4BIA - chains C and D; structure by X-ray diffraction, 2.90 A resolution.

== Chain C (and D) ==
Molecule: 3-ketoacyl-CoA thiolase, putative
Organism: Trypanosoma brucei brucei
Notes: EC 2.3.1.16; chain D of this document is another copy of the same molecule, construct and numbering; everything in this record applies to it too
Reference sequence: Q57XD5 (Q57XD5_TRYB2); residues 1-438 here = UniProt positions 1-438
Chain sequence (454 residues; each row starts with the number of its first residue; numbers below 1 keep their minus sign (His-15 is residue -15)):
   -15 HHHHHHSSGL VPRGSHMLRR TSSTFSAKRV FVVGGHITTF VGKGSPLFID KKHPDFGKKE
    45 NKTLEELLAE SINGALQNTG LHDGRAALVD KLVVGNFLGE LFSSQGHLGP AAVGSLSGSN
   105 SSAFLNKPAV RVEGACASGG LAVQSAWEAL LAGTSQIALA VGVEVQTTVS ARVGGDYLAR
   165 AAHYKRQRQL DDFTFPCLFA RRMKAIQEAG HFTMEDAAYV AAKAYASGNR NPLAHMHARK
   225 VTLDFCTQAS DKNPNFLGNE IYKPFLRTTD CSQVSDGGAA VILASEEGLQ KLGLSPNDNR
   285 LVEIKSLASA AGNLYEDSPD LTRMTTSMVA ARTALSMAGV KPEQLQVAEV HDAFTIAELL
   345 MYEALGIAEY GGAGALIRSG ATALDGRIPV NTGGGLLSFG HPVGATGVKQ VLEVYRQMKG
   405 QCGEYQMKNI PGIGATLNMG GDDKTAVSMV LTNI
Not modelled in the structure: -15 to 11, 36-41, 102-103 (chain D: -15 to 11, 34-42, 102-103)
Sequence notes: expression tag (-15 to 0); engineered mutation Ala337 (Cys in Q57XD5)

== How chain C and chain D interact ==
Contacting residue pairs (111; chain C residue first):
  Glu49(C) with Lys169(D); Tyr299(D)
  Leu52(C) with Tyr299(D)
  Lys75(C) with Glu132(D), salt bridge
  Phe81(C) with Glu84(D)
  Leu82(C) with Glu84(D)
  Glu84(C) with Phe81(D); Leu82(D); Glu84(D); Arg115(D), salt bridge; Arg164(D), hydrogen bond (backbone-side chain)
  Leu85(C) with Arg164(D)
  Ser87(C) with Lys169(D), hydrogen bond (backbone-side chain)
  Ser88(C) with Arg164(D), hydrogen bond; Tyr168(D)
  Gln89(C) with Ala163(D); Arg164(D); Ala165(D), hydrogen bond (side chain-backbone); Ala166(D)
  Gly90(C) with Glu117(D); Arg164(D), hydrogen bond (backbone-backbone)
  His91(C) with Glu117(D), hydrogen bond (backbone-side chain); Gly118(D), hydrogen bond (side chain-backbone); Ala119(D); Arg164(D), hydrogen bond (backbone-backbone); Ala165(D); Leu298(D); Gly424(D); Gly425(D); Thr429(D), hydrogen bond
  Leu92(C) with Glu117(D)
  Pro94(C) with Ala295(D), hydrophobic; Gly296(D); Leu298(D), hydrophobic; Lys428(D); Thr429(D)
  Ala95(C) with Leu298(D); Tyr299(D)
  Val97(C) with Ala295(D)
  Gly98(C) with Asn297(D); Tyr299(D)
  Ser99(C) with Tyr299(D), hydrogen bond
  Leu109(C) with Asn297(D)
  Asn110(C) with Ala295(D), hydrogen bond (backbone-backbone)
  Lys111(C) with Ala295(D), hydrogen bond (backbone-backbone)
  Pro112(C) with Ser293(D)
  Val114(C) with Val116(D), hydrophobic; Leu125(D), hydrophobic; Gln128(D)
  Arg115(C) with Glu84(D), salt bridge; Arg115(D); Val116(D); Glu117(D), hydrogen bond (backbone-backbone)
  Val116(C) with Val114(D), hydrophobic; Arg115(D)
  Glu117(C) with Gly90(D); His91(D), hydrogen bond (side chain-backbone); Arg115(D), hydrogen bond (backbone-backbone)
  Gly118(C) with His91(D), hydrogen bond (backbone-side chain)
  Ala119(C) with His91(D)
  Leu125(C) with Val114(D), hydrophobic
  Gln128(C) with Val114(D)
  Ser129(C) with Glu132(D)
  Trp131(C) with Thr138(D)
  Glu132(C) with Lys75(D), salt bridge; Ser129(D); Glu132(D); Ala133(D); Ala136(D); Thr138(D)
  Ala133(C) with Glu132(D)
  Leu135(C) with Leu135(D); Ala136(D)
  Ala136(C) with Glu132(D); Leu135(D); Ala136(D)
  Thr138(C) with Trp131(D); Glu132(D)
  Ala163(C) with Gln89(D)
  Arg164(C) with Glu84(D), hydrogen bond (side chain-backbone); Leu85(D); Ser88(D), hydrogen bond; Gln89(D); Gly90(D), hydrogen bond (backbone-backbone); His91(D), hydrogen bond (backbone-backbone)
  Ala165(C) with Gln89(D), hydrogen bond (backbone-side chain); His91(D)
  Ala166(C) with Gln89(D)
  Tyr168(C) with Ser88(D)
  Lys169(C) with Glu49(D); Ser87(D), hydrogen bond (side chain-backbone)
  Ser293(C) with Pro112(D)
  Ala295(C) with Pro94(D), hydrophobic; Val97(D); Asn110(D), hydrogen bond (backbone-backbone); Lys111(D), hydrogen bond (backbone-backbone)
  Gly296(C) with Pro94(D)
  Asn297(C) with Gly98(D); Leu109(D)
  Leu298(C) with His91(D); Pro94(D), hydrophobic; Ala95(D)
  Tyr299(C) with Glu49(D); Leu52(D); Ala95(D); Ser99(D), hydrogen bond
  Gly424(C) with His91(D)
  Gly425(C) with His91(D)
  Lys428(C) with Pro94(D)
  Thr429(C) with His91(D), hydrogen bond; Pro94(D)
Interface residues without a listed pair, chain C (57 interface residues in all): Ala113, His167, Ala294, Val313
Interface residues without a listed pair, chain D (57 interface residues in all): Leu92, Ala113, His167, Ala294, Val313

== Summary ==
The chain C/chain D interface involves 57 residues from each chain, with 26 hydrogen bonds and 4 salt bridges.
Polar pairs include Lys75(C)-Glu132(D), Glu84(C)-Arg115(D) and Glu84(C)-Arg164(D).
Chain C and chain D are both 3-ketoacyl-CoA thiolase, putative (Trypanosoma brucei brucei); the structure,
Crystal structure of SCP2 thiolase from Trypanosoma brucei: The C337A mutant, was determined by X-ray
diffraction (same publication as 3ZBG, 3ZBK, 3ZBL and 4BI9).
